PDB entry 4UV7 | X-ray diffraction, 2.10 A resolution | chains H and L of the 3 polymer chains in the assembly

Chain H:
Molecule: GC1118A
Organism: Homo sapiens
Amino-acid sequence (225 residues; numbered 1 to 225; the number before each row is that of its first residue):
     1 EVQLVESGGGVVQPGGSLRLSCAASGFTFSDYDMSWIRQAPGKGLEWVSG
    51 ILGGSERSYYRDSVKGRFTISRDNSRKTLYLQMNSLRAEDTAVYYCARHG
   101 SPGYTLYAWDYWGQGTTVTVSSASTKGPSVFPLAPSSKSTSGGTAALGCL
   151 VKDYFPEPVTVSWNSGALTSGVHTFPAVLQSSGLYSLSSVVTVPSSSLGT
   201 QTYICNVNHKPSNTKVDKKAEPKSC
Disordered / not traced: 137-141, 224-225
Cystine bridges: Cys22-Cys96, Cys149-Cys205

Chain L:
Molecule: GC1118A
Organism: Homo sapiens
Amino-acid sequence (219 residues; row label = number of the first residue in the row):
     1 DIVMTQTPLSLPVTPGEPASISCRSNQDLTHSNGNTYLEWYLQKPGQSPR
    51 LLIYKVSNRFSGVPDRFSGSGAGTDFTLRISRVEAEDVGVYYCMQGTHWP
   101 WTFGQGTKVDIKRTVAAPSVFIFPPSDEQLKSGTASVVCLLNNFYPREAK
   151 VQWKVDNALNSGNSQESVTEQDSKDSTYSLSSTLTLSKADYEKHKVYACE
   201 VTHQGLSSPVTKSFNRGEC
Disordered / not traced: 217-219
Cystine bridges: Cys23-Cys93, Cys139-Cys199

Interface between chain H and chain L:
Pairs across the interface - 76 pairs, chain H then chain L:
  Gln39(H) - Gln43(L)  hydrogen bond
  Gln39(H) - Tyr92(L)  hydrogen bond
  Gly44(H) - Tyr92(L)
  Gly44(H) - Gln105(L)
  Leu45(H) - Pro49(L)  hydrophobic
  Leu45(H) - Tyr92(L)  hydrophobic
  Leu45(H) - Phe103(L)
  Trp47(H) - Trp99(L)  hydrophobic
  Trp47(H) - Trp101(L)
  Tyr59(H) - Trp99(L)  hydrophobic
  Arg61(H) - Asp1(L)  salt bridge
  Arg61(H) - Pro100(L)
  Tyr95(H) - Gln43(L)  hydrogen bond
  Tyr95(H) - Ser48(L)
  His99(H) - Trp101(L)
  Tyr104(H) - Tyr37(L)
  Tyr104(H) - Glu39(L)  hydrogen bond
  Tyr104(H) - Met94(L)
  Tyr104(H) - Gly96(L)
  Tyr104(H) - Trp101(L)  hydrophobic
  Thr105(H) - Tyr37(L)
  Thr105(H) - Lys55(L)
  Leu106(H) - Tyr54(L)
  Leu106(H) - Lys55(L)
  Tyr107(H) - Glu39(L)
  Tyr107(H) - Leu51(L)  hydrophobic
  Tyr107(H) - Tyr54(L)  hydrophobic
  Tyr107(H) - Phe60(L)
  Ala108(H) - Glu39(L)  hydrogen bond (backbone-side chain)
  Ala108(H) - Tyr41(L)
  Ala108(H) - Met94(L)  hydrophobic
  Trp109(H) - Tyr41(L)  hydrogen bond (backbone-side chain)
  Trp109(H) - Leu51(L)
  Trp109(H) - Met94(L)  hydrophobic
  Trp109(H) - Trp101(L)  hydrophobic
  Trp109(H) - Phe103(L)  hydrophobic
  Asp110(H) - Arg50(L)  hydrogen bond (backbone-side chain)
  Asp110(H) - Phe60(L)
  Tyr111(H) - Arg50(L)
  Trp112(H) - Ser48(L)
  Trp112(H) - Pro49(L)  hydrogen bond (side chain-backbone)
  Gly113(H) - Ser48(L)  hydrogen bond (backbone-side chain)
  Gln114(H) - Ser48(L)
  Phe131(H) - Ser126(L)
  Phe131(H) - Gln129(L)
  Pro132(H) - Ser126(L)
  Leu133(H) - Phe123(L)
  Leu133(H) - Val138(L)  hydrophobic
  Ala134(H) - Phe123(L)
  Thr144(H) - Phe121(L)
  Ala146(H) - Phe121(L)  hydrophobic
  Ala146(H) - Phe123(L)
  Leu147(H) - Phe123(L)  hydrophobic
  Leu150(H) - Ser136(L)
  Lys152(H) - Gln129(L)
  Lys152(H) - Ser136(L)
  His173(H) - Asn142(L)
  His173(H) - Asn143(L)  hydrogen bond
  His173(H) - Ser179(L)  hydrogen bond
  Phe175(H) - Leu140(L)  hydrophobic
  Phe175(H) - Ser167(L)
  Phe175(H) - Thr169(L)
  Phe175(H) - Ser179(L)
  Phe175(H) - Leu180(L)
  Phe175(H) - Ser181(L)
  Pro176(H) - Ser167(L)  hydrogen bond (backbone-side chain)
  Pro176(H) - Val168(L)
  Val178(H) - Gln165(L)
  Val178(H) - Glu166(L)
  Leu179(H) - Gln165(L)
  Gln180(H) - Gln165(L)
  Val190(H) - Leu140(L)  hydrophobic
  Thr192(H) - Asn142(L)
  Lys218(H) - Glu128(L)  salt bridge
  Lys223(H) - Pro124(L)
  Lys223(H) - Ser126(L)
Also at the interface, not in a pair above, chain H (44 interface residues in all): Ile37, Glu46, Val130, Pro135, Ala145, Ser188
Also at the interface, not in a pair above, chain L (43 interface residues in all): Thr102, Gly104, Pro125, Thr134

In short:
Chain H and chain L form an interface of 44 and 43 residues respectively, with 12 hydrogen bonds and 2 salt
bridges. Polar pairs include Arg61(H)-Asp1(L), Lys218(H)-Glu128(L) and Gln39(H)-Gln43(L).
Here chain H is GC1118A and chain L is GC1118A, both from Homo sapiens. Entry 4UV7 (The complex structure of
extracellular domain of EGFR and GC1118A) was determined by X-ray diffraction.
